Entry 4CY8 (X-ray diffraction, 2.03 A resolution); this record covers chains A and C of the 4 polymer chains in the assembly.

# Chain A (and C)
Molecule: 2-hydroxybiphenyl 3-monooxygenase
Organism: Pseudomonas nitroreducens HBP1
Notes: EC 1.14.13.44; chain C of this document is another copy of the same molecule, construct and numbering; everything in this record applies to it too
UniProt: O06647 (O06647_9PSED); numbering as in UniProt (aligned over 1-586)
Amino-acid sequence (586 residues; numbered 1 to 586; the number before each row is that of its first residue):
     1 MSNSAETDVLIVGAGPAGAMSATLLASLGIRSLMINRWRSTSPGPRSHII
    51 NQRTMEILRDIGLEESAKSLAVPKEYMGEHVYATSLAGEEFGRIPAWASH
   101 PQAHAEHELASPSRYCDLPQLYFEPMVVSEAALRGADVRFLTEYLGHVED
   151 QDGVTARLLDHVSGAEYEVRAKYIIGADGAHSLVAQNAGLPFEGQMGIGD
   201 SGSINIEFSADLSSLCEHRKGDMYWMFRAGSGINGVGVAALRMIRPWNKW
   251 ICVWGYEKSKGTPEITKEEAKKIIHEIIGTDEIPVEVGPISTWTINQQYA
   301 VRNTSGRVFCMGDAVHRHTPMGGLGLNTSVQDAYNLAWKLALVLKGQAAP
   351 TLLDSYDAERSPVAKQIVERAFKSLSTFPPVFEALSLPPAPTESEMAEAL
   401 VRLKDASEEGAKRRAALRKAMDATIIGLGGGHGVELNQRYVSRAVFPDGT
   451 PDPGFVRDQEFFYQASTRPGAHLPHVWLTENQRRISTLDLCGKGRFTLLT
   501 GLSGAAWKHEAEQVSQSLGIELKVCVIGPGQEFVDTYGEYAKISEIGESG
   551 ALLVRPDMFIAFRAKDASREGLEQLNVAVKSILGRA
Unresolved in the structure: 1-3, 195-203, 215-220, 229-236, 244-247, 254-267, 270, 285, 586 (chain C: 1-3, 195-203, 212-221, 229-236, 244-250, 254-267, 286, 388-390, 586)
Sequence notes: engineered mutation Gln-347 (Thr in O06647)
Small-molecule neighbours: dihydroflavine-adenine dinucleotide (FDA): Val-12, Gly-13, Ala-14, Gly-15, Pro-16, Ala-17, Gly-18, Ile-35, Asn-36, Arg-37, Trp-38, Arg-46, Ser-47, His-48, Ile-49, Gln-120, Glu-124, Thr-142, Glu-143, Tyr-144, Ala-177, Asp-178, Gly-179, Trp-293, Met-311, Gly-312, Asp-313, Pro-320, Gly-323, Leu-324, Gly-325, Leu-326, Asn-327, Ser-329
What the authors report for this chain:
  - self-association interface (contacts with another copy of this molecule); pairs are residue here / residue on that copy: Gln-102/Gln-102 (hydrogen bond)
  - conformationally variable residues (loop rearrangement, order/disorder transition): Asn-36 to Ile-49, Gln-195 to Ser-203, Ser-213 to Arg-219, Ile-244, Arg-245 to Lys-249, Trp-293
  - binding site for dihydroflavine-adenine dinucleotide: Ala-17, Asn-36, Arg-37, Arg-46 to Ile-49, Gln-120, Tyr-144, Trp-293, Asp-313, Pro-320
  - catalytic residues: His-48 (proposed by the authors, not directly observed)
  - contacts within the chain: His-48/Asp-117, His-48/Arg-242, Val-381/Leu-417 (hydrophobic contact), Leu-385/Leu-417 (hydrophobic contact), Leu-417/Met-421 (hydrophobic contact)
  - specificity-determining residues: Arg-37, Ser-40, Ser-42 (proposed by the authors, not directly observed)
  - binding site for dihydroflavine-adenine dinucleotide: Ile-49 (from molecular simulation)
  - mutagenesis - R242A: decreased catalytic activity
  - mutagenesis - H48A, D117A: abolished catalytic activity
  - catalytic residues: Asp-117
  - mutagenesis - I244V, V368A/L417F: increased catalytic activity on guaiacol (citing earlier work)

# How chain A and chain C interact
Contacting residue pairs (48; chain A residue first):
  Glu-79(A) with Arg-484(C), salt bridge; Tyr-537(C), hydrogen bond
  Glu-90(A) with Gln-482(C); Thr-536(C)
  Gly-92(A) with Thr-536(C)
  Arg-93(A) with Thr-536(C), hydrogen bond (backbone-backbone); Tyr-537(C)
  His-100(A) with Leu-109(C); Glu-539(C), salt bridge
  Pro-101(A) with Ala-105(C); Glu-108(C); Leu-109(C), hydrophobic
  Gln-102(A) with Gln-102(C), hydrogen bond
  Ala-105(A) with Pro-101(C); Ala-105(C), hydrophobic
  Glu-108(A) with Pro-101(C)
  Leu-109(A) with His-100(C)
  Lys-404(A) with Leu-502(C); Pro-529(C)
  Ala-406(A) with Leu-502(C); Ser-503(C)
  Ser-407(A) with Ser-503(C)
  Ala-411(A) with Glu-548(C)
  Arg-414(A) with Leu-502(C); Pro-529(C); Glu-548(C), salt bridge
  Arg-418(A) with Thr-536(C), hydrogen bond (side chain-backbone); Tyr-537(C); Gly-538(C)
  Gln-482(A) with Glu-90(C), hydrogen bond
  Arg-484(A) with Glu-79(C), salt bridge
  Leu-502(A) with Lys-404(C); Ala-406(C); Arg-414(C)
  Ser-503(A) with Ala-406(C)
  Pro-529(A) with Leu-403(C); Lys-404(C); Arg-414(C)
  Thr-536(A) with Glu-90(C); Gly-92(C); Arg-93(C), hydrogen bond (backbone-backbone); Arg-418(C), hydrogen bond (backbone-side chain)
  Tyr-537(A) with Glu-79(C), hydrogen bond; Arg-93(C); Arg-418(C)
  Gly-538(A) with Arg-418(C)
  Glu-548(A) with Ala-411(C); Arg-414(C), salt bridge
Also at the interface, not in a pair above, chain A (28 interface residues in all): Leu-403, Gly-530, Asp-535
Also at the interface, not in a pair above, chain C (29 interface residues in all): Ser-407, Gly-530, Asp-535

# Summary
28 residues of chain A face 29 of chain C across their interface; the contacts include 8 hydrogen bonds and 5
salt bridges. Polar contacts include Glu-79(A)/Arg-484(C), His-100(A)/Glu-539(C) and Arg-414(A)/Glu-548(C).
From the paper: catalytic residues His-48(A) and Asp-117(A); H48A and D117A of chain A abolish catalytic
activity; 5 substitutions were tested in all.
Chain A and chain C are both 2-hydroxybiphenyl 3-monooxygenase (Pseudomonas nitroreducens HBP1); the
structure, 2-hydroxybiphenyl 3-monooxygenase (HbpA) in complex with FAD, was determined by X-ray diffraction,
deposited together with 4CY6.
